Entry 5HYS (X-ray diffraction, 2.50 A resolution); this record covers chains H and L of the 6 polymer chains in the assembly.

[Chain H]
Name: Epididymis luminal protein 214
Organism: Homo sapiens
Sequence (222 residues; row label = number of the first residue in the row):
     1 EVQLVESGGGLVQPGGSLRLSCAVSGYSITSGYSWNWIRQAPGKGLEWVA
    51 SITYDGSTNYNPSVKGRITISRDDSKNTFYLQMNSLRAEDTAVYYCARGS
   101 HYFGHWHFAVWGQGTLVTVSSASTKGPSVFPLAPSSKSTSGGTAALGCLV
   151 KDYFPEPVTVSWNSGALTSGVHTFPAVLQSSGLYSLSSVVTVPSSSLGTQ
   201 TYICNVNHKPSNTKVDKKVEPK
Disulfides: Cys22-Cys96, Cys148-Cys204

[Chain L]
Name: Uncharacterized protein
Organism: Homo sapiens
Sequence (218 residues; numbered 1 to 218; the number before each row is that of its first residue):
     1 DIQLTQSPSSLSASVGDRVTITCRASQSVDYDGDSYMNWYQQKPGKAPKL
    51 LIYAASYLESGVPSRFSGSGSGTDFTLTISSLQPEDFATYYCQQSHEDPY
   101 TFGQGTKVEIKRTVAAPSVFIFPPSDEQLKSGTASVVCLLNNFYPREAKV
   151 QWKVDNALQSGNSQESVTEQDSKDSTYSLSSTLTLSKADYEKHKVYACEV
   201 THQGLSSPVTKSFNRGEC
Unresolved in the structure: 218
Disulfides: Cys23-Cys92, Cys138-Cys198

[How chain H and chain L interact]
Pairs across the interface (78; chain H residue first):
  Gln40(H) - Gln42(L)  hydrogen bond
  Gln40(H) - Tyr91(L)  hydrogen bond
  Leu46(H) - Pro48(L)  hydrophobic
  Leu46(H) - Tyr91(L)  hydrophobic
  Leu46(H) - Phe102(L)
  Trp48(H) - Pro99(L)  hydrophobic
  Trp48(H) - Tyr100(L)
  Asn59(H) - Asp98(L)  hydrogen bond
  Asn61(H) - Pro99(L)
  Tyr95(H) - Gln42(L)  hydrogen bond
  Tyr95(H) - Ala47(L)  hydrophobic
  Tyr102(H) - Asp34(L)  hydrogen bond
  Tyr102(H) - Tyr36(L)  hydrophobic
  Tyr102(H) - Tyr53(L)  hydrophobic
  Tyr102(H) - Tyr57(L)
  Phe103(H) - Tyr36(L)
  His105(H) - Tyr31(L)
  His105(H) - Tyr36(L)
  His105(H) - Ser95(L)
  His105(H) - His96(L)
  His105(H) - Tyr100(L)
  Trp106(H) - Asn38(L)
  Trp106(H) - Ser95(L)  hydrogen bond (backbone-side chain)
  Trp106(H) - Tyr100(L)  hydrogen bond (backbone-side chain)
  His107(H) - Asn38(L)
  His107(H) - Tyr40(L)
  His107(H) - Leu50(L)
  His107(H) - Tyr53(L)
  Phe108(H) - Tyr40(L)  hydrogen bond (backbone-side chain)
  Phe108(H) - Leu50(L)
  Phe108(H) - Phe102(L)  hydrophobic
  Ala109(H) - Leu50(L)  hydrophobic
  Ala109(H) - Glu59(L)
  Trp111(H) - Tyr40(L)
  Trp111(H) - Ala47(L)  hydrophobic
  Trp111(H) - Pro48(L)
  Gly112(H) - Ala47(L)
  Gln113(H) - Gly45(L)
  Gln113(H) - Lys46(L)
  Gln113(H) - Ala47(L)
  Val129(H) - Glu127(L)
  Phe130(H) - Ser125(L)
  Phe130(H) - Glu127(L)
  Phe130(H) - Gln128(L)
  Pro131(H) - Ser125(L)
  Leu132(H) - Phe122(L)  hydrophobic
  Leu132(H) - Val137(L)  hydrophobic
  Ala133(H) - Phe122(L)
  Lys137(H) - Phe120(L)
  Lys137(H) - Ile121(L)  hydrogen bond (backbone-backbone)
  Lys137(H) - Ser212(L)
  Ser138(H) - Phe120(L)
  Ser138(H) - Phe122(L)
  Ser140(H) - Phe120(L)
  Ala145(H) - Phe120(L)  hydrophobic
  Ala145(H) - Phe122(L)
  Leu149(H) - Ser135(L)
  Lys151(H) - Gln128(L)
  Lys151(H) - Ser135(L)
  His172(H) - Asn141(L)
  His172(H) - Asn142(L)  hydrogen bond
  His172(H) - Ser178(L)  hydrogen bond
  Phe174(H) - Leu139(L)  hydrophobic
  Phe174(H) - Ser166(L)
  Phe174(H) - Thr168(L)
  Phe174(H) - Ser178(L)
  Phe174(H) - Leu179(L)
  Phe174(H) - Ser180(L)
  Pro175(H) - Ser166(L)  hydrogen bond (backbone-side chain)
  Pro175(H) - Val167(L)
  Val177(H) - Gln164(L)
  Val177(H) - Glu165(L)
  Val177(H) - Ser166(L)
  Leu178(H) - Gln164(L)  hydrogen bond (backbone-side chain)
  Gln179(H) - Gln164(L)
  Val189(H) - Leu139(L)  hydrophobic
  Thr191(H) - Asn141(L)
  Lys217(H) - Glu127(L)  salt bridge
Other interface residues (no listed pair), chain H (43 interface residues in all): Ile38, Gly45, Glu47, Pro62, Thr139, Thr143, Leu146
Other interface residues (no listed pair), chain L (47 interface residues in all): Ala54, Gln93, Val119, Thr133, Asp171, Phe213

[Overview]
43 residues of chain H face 47 of chain L across their interface; the contacts include 13 hydrogen bonds and 1
salt bridge. Among the polar pairs are Lys217(H)-Glu127(L), Gln40(H)-Gln42(L) and Gln40(H)-Tyr91(L).
Here chain H is Epididymis luminal protein 214 and chain L is Uncharacterized protein, both from Homo sapiens.
Entry 5HYS (Structure of IgE complexed with omalizumab) was determined by X-ray diffraction.
